5B49 - chain A; structure by X-ray diffraction, 1.65 A resolution.

[Chain A]
Protein: UDP-2,3-diacylglucosamine hydrolase
From: Pseudomonas aeruginosa PAO1
Notes: EC 3.6.1.54
Reference sequence: Q9I2V0 (LPXH_PSEAE); residues 1-240 here = UniProt positions 1-240
Sequence (248 residues; numbered 1 to 248; the number before each row is that of its first residue):
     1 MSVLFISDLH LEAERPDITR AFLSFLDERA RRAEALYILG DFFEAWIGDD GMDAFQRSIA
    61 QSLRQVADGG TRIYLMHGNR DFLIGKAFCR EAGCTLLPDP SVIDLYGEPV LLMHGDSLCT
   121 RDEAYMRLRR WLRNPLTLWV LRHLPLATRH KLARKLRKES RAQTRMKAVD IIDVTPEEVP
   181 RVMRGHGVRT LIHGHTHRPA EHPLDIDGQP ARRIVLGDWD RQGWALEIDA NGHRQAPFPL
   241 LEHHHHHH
Unresolved in the structure: 1, 241-248
Differences from the reference sequence: expression tag (241-248)
Bound ions: Mn2+ site 1: Asp-8, His-10, Asp-41, His-197; Mn2+ site 2: Asp-41, Asn-79, His-114, His-195
Ligand contacts: LP5 ((R)-((2R,3S,4R,5R,6R)-3-hydroxy-2-(hydroxymethyl)-5-((R)-3-hydroxytetradecanamido)-6-(phosphonooxy)tetrahydro-2H-pyran-4-yl) 3-hydroxytetradecanoate): Asp-41, Ala-45, Trp-46, Ile-47, Asn-79, Arg-80, Phe-82, Leu-83, Cys-119, Asp-122, Ala-124, Tyr-125, Leu-128, Leu-141, Arg-149, Leu-152, Ala-153, Lys-155, Leu-156, Arg-157, Glu-159, Ser-160, Gln-163, Thr-164, Lys-167, Ile-172, His-195
Swiss-Prot annotation at these positions:
  - binding site (Mn(2+)): Asp-8, His-10, Asp-41, Asn-79, His-114, His-195, His-197
  - binding site (substrate): Asn-79, Arg-80, Asp-122, Arg-157 to Lys-167, His-195
  - mutagenesis: His-10 (H10N: Does not bind to Mn 1)
What the authors report for this chain:
  - Mn2+ coordination: Asp-8, His-10, Asp-41, Asn-79, His-114, His-195, His-197
  - binding site for LP5: Asn-79, Arg-80, Ile-172, His-195
  - catalytic residues: Arg-80 (proposed by the authors, not directly observed)
  - conformationally variable residues: Lys-158 to Ile-172

[Summary]
Chain A binds compound LP5. Asp-8, His-10, Asp-41 and His-197 form the Mn2+ site 1. Asp-41, Asn-79, His-114
and His-195 coordinate Mn2+ site 2. Curated annotation (UniProt) lists 7 Mn2+-binding residues, 15
substrate-binding residues and one mutagenesis site. From the paper: the catalytic residue Arg-80; a binding
site for LP5 at Asn-79, Arg-80 and Ile-172 among others.
Chain A is UDP-2,3-diacylglucosamine hydrolase (Pseudomonas aeruginosa PAO1); the structure, Crystal structure
of LpxH with manganese from Pseudomonas aeruginosa, was determined by X-ray diffraction together with 5B4A,
5B4B, 5B4C and 5B4D from the same study.
